PDB entry 6MB5 | X-ray diffraction, 2.20 A resolution | chain A

== Chain A ==
Molecule: Aac(3)-IIIb protein
Organism: Pseudomonas aeruginosa
UniProt: Q51405 (Q51405_PSEAI); residues 30-274 here correspond to UniProt positions 1-245 (UniProt number = residue number - 29)
Amino-acid sequence (274 residues; numbered 1 to 274; the number before each row is that of its first residue):
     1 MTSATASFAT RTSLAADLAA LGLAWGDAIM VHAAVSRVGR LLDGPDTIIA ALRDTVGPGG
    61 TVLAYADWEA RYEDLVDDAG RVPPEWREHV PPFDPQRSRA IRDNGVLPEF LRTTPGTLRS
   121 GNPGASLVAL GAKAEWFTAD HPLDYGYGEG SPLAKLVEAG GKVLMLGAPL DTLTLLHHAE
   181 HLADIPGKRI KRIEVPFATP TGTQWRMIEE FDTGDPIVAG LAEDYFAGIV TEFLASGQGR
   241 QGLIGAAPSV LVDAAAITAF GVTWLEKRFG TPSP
Not modelled in the structure: 1-6, 272-274
Ligand contacts: neomycin (NMY): Y65, D67, N104, G124, Y147, D171, T172, H177, D212, T213, G214, D215, E223, F226

== Summary ==
Bound to chain A: neomycin.
Chain A is Aac(3)-IIIb protein (Pseudomonas aeruginosa); the structure, AAC-IIIb binary with NEOMYCIN, was
determined by X-ray diffraction together with 6MB4, 6MB6, 6MB7, 6MB8 and 6MB9 from the same study.
